PDB entry 8OXY | X-ray diffraction, 2.00 A resolution | chains A and B of the 3 polymer chains in the assembly

# Chain A
Protein: Protein-glutamine gamma-glutamyltransferase E 27 kDa non-catalytic chain
Source organism: Homo sapiens
UniProt: Q08188 (TGM3_HUMAN); numbering as in UniProt (aligned over 1-693)
Sequence (693 residues; row label = number of the first residue in the row):
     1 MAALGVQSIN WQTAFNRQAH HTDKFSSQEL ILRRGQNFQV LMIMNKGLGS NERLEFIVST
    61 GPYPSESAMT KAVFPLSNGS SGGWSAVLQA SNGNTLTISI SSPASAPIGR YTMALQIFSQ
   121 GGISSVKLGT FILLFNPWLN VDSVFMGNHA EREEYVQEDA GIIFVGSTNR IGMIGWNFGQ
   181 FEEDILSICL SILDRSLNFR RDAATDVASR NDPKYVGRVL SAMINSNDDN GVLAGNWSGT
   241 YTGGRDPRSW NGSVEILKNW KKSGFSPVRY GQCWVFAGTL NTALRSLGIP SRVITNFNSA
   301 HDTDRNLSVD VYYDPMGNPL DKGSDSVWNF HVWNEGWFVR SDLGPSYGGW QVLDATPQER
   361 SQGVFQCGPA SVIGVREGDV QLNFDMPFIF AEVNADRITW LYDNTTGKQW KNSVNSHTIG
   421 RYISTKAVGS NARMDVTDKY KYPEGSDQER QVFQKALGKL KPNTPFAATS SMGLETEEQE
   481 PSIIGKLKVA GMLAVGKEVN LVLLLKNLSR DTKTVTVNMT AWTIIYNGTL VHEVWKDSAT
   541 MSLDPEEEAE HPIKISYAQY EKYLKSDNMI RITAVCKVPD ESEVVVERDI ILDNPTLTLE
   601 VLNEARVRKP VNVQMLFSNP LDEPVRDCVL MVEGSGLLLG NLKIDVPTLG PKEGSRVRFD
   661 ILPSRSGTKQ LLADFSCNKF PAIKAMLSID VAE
Unresolved in the structure: 1, 461-474
Swiss-Prot annotation at these positions:
  - active site: C273, H331, D354
  - binding site (Ca(2+)): A222, N225, N227, D228, N230, D302, D304, N306, S308, D325, N394, S416, E444, E449
  - site: A467, A468 (Cleavage)
  - modified residue: A2 (N-acetylalanine), Y111 (Phosphotyrosine), T112 (Phosphothreonine)
What the authors report for this chain:
  - conformationally variable residues (loop rearrangement): H301, D325, A355 to E359, S416
  - contacts within the chain: H417-E449 (hydrogen bond)
  - catalytic residues: H301, E359 (proposed by the authors, not directly observed)
  - specificity-determining residues: V165, G172 (proposed by the authors, not directly observed)

# Chain B
Protein: Antibody fab fragment heavy chain
Source organism: Homo sapiens
Notes: antibody fragment or engineered binder
Sequence (225 residues; numbered 1 to 225; the number before each row is that of its first residue):
     1 EVQLVESGGG LVQPGRSLRL SCTASGFTFD DYAMHWVRQA PGKGLEWVSR ISWNSRSIAY
    61 ADSVKGRFTI SRDSAKNSLY LQMNSLRTED TALYYCAKDH YLGSDSYGMD VWGQGTTVTV
   121 SSASTKGPSV FPLAPSSKST SGGTAALGCL VKDYFPEPVT VSWNSGALTS GVHTFPAVLQ
   181 SSGLYSLSSV VTVPSSSLGT QTYICNVNHK PSNTKVDKRV EPKSC
Unresolved in the structure: 225
Disulfides: C22-C96, C149-C205

# Interface between chain A and chain B
Pairs across the interface (21; chain A residue first):
  T242(A) - D30(B)
  T242(A) - D31(B)
  T242(A) - W53(B)
  G243(A) - D30(B)
  G243(A) - D31(B)  hydrogen bond (backbone-side chain)
  G243(A) - W53(B)
  G243(A) - G103(B)
  G244(A) - L102(B)
  G244(A) - G103(B)
  R245(A) - L102(B)
  N259(A) - S104(B)
  K262(A) - S106(B)  hydrogen bond (backbone-side chain)
  S263(A) - D105(B)
  S263(A) - S106(B)
  S266(A) - D105(B)  hydrogen bond
  V268(A) - G103(B)
  R269(A) - W53(B)
  R269(A) - G103(B)  hydrogen bond (backbone-backbone)
  R269(A) - S104(B)
  R269(A) - D105(B)  salt bridge
  Y270(A) - W53(B)
Also at the interface, not in a pair above, chain A (13 interface residues in all): Y241, P267

# In short
13 residues of chain A face 8 of chain B across their interface, with 4 hydrogen bonds and 1 salt bridge.
Polar pairs include R269(A)-D105(B), G243(A)-D31(B) and K262(A)-S106(B). From UniProt: 3 active-site residues
and 14 Ca2+-binding residues on chain A. The paper reports catalytic residues H301(A) and E359(A); specificity
determinants V165(A) and G172(A).
Chain A is Protein-glutamine gamma-glutamyltransferase E 27 kDa non-catalytic chain and chain B is Antibody
fab fragment heavy chain, both from Homo sapiens; the structure, Transglutaminase 3 without calcium in complex
with DH patient-derived Fab DH63-B02, was determined by X-ray diffraction, deposited together with 8OXV, 8OXW
and 8OXX.
